PDB entry 7Z24 | electron microscopy, 3.32 A resolution | chains A and E of the 3 polymer chains in the assembly

Chain A:
Protein: Reverse transcriptase/ribonuclease H
Organism: Human immunodeficiency virus type 1 BH10
Notes: EC 2.7.7.49, 2.7.7.7, 3.1.26.13, 3.1.13.2
Reference sequence: P03366 (POL_HV1B1); residues 1-554 here correspond to UniProt positions 600-1153 (UniProt number = residue number + 599)
Sequence (556 residues; each row starts with the number of its first residue; numbers below 1 keep their minus sign (Met-1 is residue -1)):
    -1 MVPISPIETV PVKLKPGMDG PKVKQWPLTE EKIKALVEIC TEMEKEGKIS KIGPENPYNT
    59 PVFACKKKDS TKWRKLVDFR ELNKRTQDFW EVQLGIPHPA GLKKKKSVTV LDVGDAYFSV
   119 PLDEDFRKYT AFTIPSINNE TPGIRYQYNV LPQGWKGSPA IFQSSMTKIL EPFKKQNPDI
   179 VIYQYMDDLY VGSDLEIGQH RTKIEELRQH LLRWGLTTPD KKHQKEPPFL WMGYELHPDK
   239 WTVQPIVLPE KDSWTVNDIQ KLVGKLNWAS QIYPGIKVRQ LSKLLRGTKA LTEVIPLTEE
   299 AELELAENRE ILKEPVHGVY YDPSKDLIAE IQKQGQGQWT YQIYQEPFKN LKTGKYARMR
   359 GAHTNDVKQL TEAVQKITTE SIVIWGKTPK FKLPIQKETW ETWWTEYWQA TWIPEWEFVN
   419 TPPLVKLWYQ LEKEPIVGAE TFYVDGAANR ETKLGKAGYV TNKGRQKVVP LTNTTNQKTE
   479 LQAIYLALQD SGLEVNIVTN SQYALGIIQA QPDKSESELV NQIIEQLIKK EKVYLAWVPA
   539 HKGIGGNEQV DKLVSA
Disordered / not traced: -1 to 2, 64-73, 134-140, 547-554
Sequence notes: initiating methionine (-1); expression tag (0); conflict Cys63 (Ile662 in P03366), Ser280 (Cys879 in P03366), Asn498 (Asp1097 in P03366)
Ligand contacts: non-nucleoside rt inhibitor nevirapine (NVP; 11-cyclopropyl-5,11-dihydro-4-methyl-6H-dipyrido[3,2-b:2',3'-e][1,4]diazepin-6-one): Pro95, Leu100, Lys101, Lys103, Val106, Val179, Tyr181, Tyr188, Val189, Gly190, Phe227, Trp229, Leu234, His235, Pro236, Tyr318

Chain E:
Molecule: 38-nt DNA strand
Sequence (38 nucleotides; row label = number of the first residue in the row; numbers below 1 keep their minus sign (DT-4 is residue -4)):
    -4 TAATTCCCCC CCTTCGGTGC TTTGCACCGA AGGGGGGG
Disordered / not traced: -4 to -3
Modified / non-standard residues: OMC (o2'-methylycytidine-5'-monophosphate) at position 2; OMC (o2'-methylycytidine-5'-monophosphate) at position 4

Chain A / chain E interface:
Pairs across the interface (50; chain A residue first):
  Glu89(A) - DC3(E)  phosphate contact
  Gln91(A) - DC3(E)  sugar contact
  Tyr183(A) - DG32(E)  hydrogen bond to the phosphate
  Tyr183(A) - DG33(E)  hydrogen bond to the phosphate
  Met184(A) - DG33(E)  phosphate contact
  Met230(A) - DG31(E)  sugar contact
  Met230(A) - DG32(E)  phosphate contact
  Met230(A) - DG33(E)  hydrogen bond to the phosphate
  Gly231(A) - DG31(E)  hydrogen bond to the phosphate
  Gly231(A) - DG32(E)  hydrogen bond to the phosphate
  Gln242(A) - DG31(E)  phosphate contact
  Gln242(A) - DG32(E)  hydrogen bond to the phosphate
  Asn255(A) - DG29(E)  sugar contact
  Gln258(A) - DG28(E)  sugar contact
  Gln258(A) - DG29(E)  sugar contact
  Lys259(A) - DG29(E)  phosphate contact
  Lys259(A) - DG30(E)  phosphate contact
  Gly262(A) - DG30(E)  sugar contact
  Lys263(A) - DG30(E)  sugar contact
  Lys263(A) - DG31(E)  phosphate contact
  Asn265(A) - DC6(E)  sugar contact
  Val276(A) - DC7(E)  phosphate contact
  Arg277(A) - DC7(E)  phosphate contact
  Arg277(A) - DT8(E)  salt bridge to the phosphate
  Ser280(A) - DC7(E)  phosphate contact
  Ser280(A) - DT8(E)  phosphate contact
  Leu283(A) - DT8(E)  phosphate contact
  Arg284(A) - DT8(E)  salt bridge to the phosphate
  Arg284(A) - DT9(E)  salt bridge to the phosphate
  Gly285(A) - DT9(E)  hydrogen bond to the phosphate
  Lys353(A) - DC6(E)  hydrogen bond to the phosphate
  Lys353(A) - DC7(E)  salt bridge to the phosphate
  Ala355(A) - DC7(E)  phosphate contact
  Arg358(A) - DC23(E)  salt bridge to the phosphate
  Gly359(A) - DC22(E)  phosphate contact
  Ala360(A) - DC22(E)  hydrogen bond to the phosphate
  His361(A) - DA21(E)  salt bridge to the phosphate
  His361(A) - DC22(E)  phosphate contact
  Arg448(A) - DT18(E)  salt bridge to the phosphate
  Arg448(A) - DG19(E)  salt bridge to the phosphate
  Thr473(A) - DG19(E)  hydrogen bond to the phosphate
  Thr473(A) - DC20(E)  hydrogen bond to the phosphate
  Gln475(A) - DG19(E)  phosphate contact
  Gln475(A) - DC20(E)  sugar contact
  Lys476(A) - DC20(E)  phosphate contact
  Gln500(A) - DT16(E)  sugar contact
  Tyr501(A) - DT16(E)  base contact
  Tyr501(A) - DC20(E)  hydrogen bond to the phosphate
  Tyr501(A) - DA21(E)  hydrogen bond to the phosphate
  Ile505(A) - DA21(E)  phosphate contact
Other interface residues (no listed pair), chain A (41 interface residues in all): Arg78, Leu228, Trp229, Trp266, Lys281, Arg356, Lys374, Glu378, Lys451
Other interface residues (no listed pair), chain E (21 interface residues in all): DT0, DC5, DT17

In short:
The interface between chain A and chain E involves 41 residues on one side and 21 on the other; the contacts
include 13 hydrogen bonds and 8 salt bridges. Polar contacts include Tyr183(A)-DG32(E), Tyr183(A)-DG33(E) and
Met230(A)-DG33(E). Bound to chain A: non-nucleoside rt inhibitor nevirapine.
Here chain A is Reverse transcriptase/ribonuclease H (Human immunodeficiency virus type 1 BH10) and chain E is
a 38-nt DNA strand. Entry 7Z24 (Cryo-EM structure of HIV-1 reverse transcriptase with a DNA aptamer in complex
with nevirapine) was determined by electron microscopy (same publication as 7Z29, 7Z2D, 7Z2E, 7Z2G and 7Z2H).
